Entry 6RAV (X-ray diffraction, 1.70 A resolution); this record covers chain AAA.

[Chain AAA]
Protein: Complement factor B
Organism: Homo sapiens
Notes: EC 3.4.21.47
UniProtKB: P00751 (CFAB_HUMAN); the construct lacks a stretch of the UniProt sequence and is renumbered around it, so the offset changes along the chain: 1-5 = UniProt 478-482; 17-36 = UniProt 483-502; 37-62 = UniProt 506-531; 63-70 = UniProt 536-543; 8 more segments
Amino-acid sequence (291 residues; numbered -1 to 250 plus 67 insertion-coded residues; 28 numbers in that range are skipped by the numbering (no residue carries them; nothing is unmodelled there); the number before each row is that of its first residue; a row labelled like 36A-36C holds insertion residues (36A, then the next letters in order); numbers below 1 keep their minus sign (Ser-1 is residue -1)):
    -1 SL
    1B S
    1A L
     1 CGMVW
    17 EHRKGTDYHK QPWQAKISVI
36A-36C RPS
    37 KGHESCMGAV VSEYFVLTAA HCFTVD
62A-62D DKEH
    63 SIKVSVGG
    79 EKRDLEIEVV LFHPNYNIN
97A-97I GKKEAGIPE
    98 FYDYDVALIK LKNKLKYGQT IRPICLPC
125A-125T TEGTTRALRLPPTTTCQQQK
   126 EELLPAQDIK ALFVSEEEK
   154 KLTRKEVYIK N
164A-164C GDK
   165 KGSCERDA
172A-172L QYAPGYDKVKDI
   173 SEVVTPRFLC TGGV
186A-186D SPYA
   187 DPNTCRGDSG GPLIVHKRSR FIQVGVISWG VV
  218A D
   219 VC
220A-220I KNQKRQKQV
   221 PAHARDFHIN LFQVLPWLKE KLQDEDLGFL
Not modelled in the structure: -1 to 0, 17-18
Disulfide bonds: Cys1-Cys122, Cys42-Cys58, Cys125-Cys125P, Cys168-Cys182, Cys191-Cys220
Metal / ion sites: Zn2+ site 1: His62D (shared with 2 residues of chain BBB); Zn2+ site 2: Asp171, His223 (shared with 1 residue of chain BBB)
Residues lining bound ligands: JGQ (4-[(2S,4S)-4-ethoxy-1-[(5-methoxy-7-methyl-1H-indol-4-yl)methyl]piperidin-2-yl]benzoic acid): His57, Pro97H, Glu97I, Tyr99, Ala172C, Pro172D, Gly172E, Tyr172F, Thr190, Cys191, Arg192, Ser195, Ile213, Ser214, Trp215, Gly216, Val217, Val218, Asp218A, Asn220B, Asp226
UniProt features mapped onto this chain:
  - active site (Charge relay system): His57, Asp102, Ser195
What the authors report for this chain:
  - binding site for JGQ: Asp218A, Asn220B
  - catalytic residues: His57, Ser195 (citing earlier work)

[Summary]
Ligands of chain AAA: compound JGQ. The Zn2+ site 2 is built by Asp171 and His223. UniProt lists 3 active-site
residues. From the paper: catalytic residues His57 and Ser195; a binding site for JGQ at Asp218A and Asn220B.
Chain AAA is Complement factor B (Homo sapiens); the structure, Complement factor B protease domain in complex
with the reversible inhibitor
4-((2S,4S)-4-ethoxy-1-((5-methoxy-7-methyl-1H-indol-4-yl)methyl)piperidin-2-yl)benzoic acid, was determined by
X-ray diffraction together with 6QSW and 6QSX from the same study.
